Entry 3TM7 (X-ray diffraction, 1.70 A resolution); this record covers chains B and D of the 4 polymer chains in the assembly.

[Chain B (and D)]
Name: Aspartate 1-decarboxylase alpha chain
From: Escherichia coli
Notes: EC 4.1.1.11; chain D of this document is another copy of the same molecule, construct and numbering; everything in this record applies to it too
UniProtKB: P0A790 (PAND_ECOLI); residue numbers follow UniProt; this construct covers 25-126
Chain sequence (102 residues; numbered 25 to 126; the number before each row is that of its first residue):
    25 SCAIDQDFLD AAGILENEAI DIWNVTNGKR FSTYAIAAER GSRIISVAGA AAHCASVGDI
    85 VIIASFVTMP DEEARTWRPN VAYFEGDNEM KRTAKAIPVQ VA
Disordered / not traced: 119-126 (chain D: 126)
Sequence notes: engineered mutation A72 (Asn in P0A790)
Swiss-Prot annotation at these positions:
  - active site: S25 (Schiff-base intermediate with substrate), Y58 (Proton donor)
  - binding site (substrate): T57, G73 to A75
  - modified residue: S25 (Pyruvic acid (Ser))

[Chain B / chain D interface]
Residue-residue contacts - 19 pairs, chain B then chain D:
  W47(B) - S56(D)
  W47(B) - A74(D)  hydrophobic
  N48(B) - A74(D)
  V49(B) - A74(D)  hydrophobic
  V49(B) - H77(D)  hydrogen bond (backbone-side chain)
  T50(B) - H77(D)
  N51(B) - H77(D)
  G52(B) - H77(D)  hydrogen bond (backbone-side chain)
  R54(B) - F55(D)
  R54(B) - S56(D)  hydrogen bond (side chain-backbone)
  R54(B) - T57(D)
  R54(B) - A74(D)
  R54(B) - A75(D)
  F90(B) - A43(D)  hydrophobic
  D95(B) - L39(D)
  A98(B) - L39(D)  hydrophobic
  R99(B) - L39(D)
  W101(B) - N41(D)
  P103(B) - N41(D)
Interface residues without a listed pair, chain D (12 interface residues in all): Y58, G73, C78

[Summary]
13 residues of chain B and 12 residues of chain D are in contact; the contacts include 3 hydrogen bonds. Among
the polar pairs are V49(B)-H77(D), G52(B)-H77(D) and R54(B)-S56(D). Curated annotation (UniProt) lists
active-site residues S25(B) and Y58(B) and 4 substrate-binding residues on chain B.
Chain B and chain D are both Aspartate 1-decarboxylase alpha chain (Escherichia coli); the structure,
Processed Aspartate Decarboxylase Mutant with Asn72 mutated to Ala, was determined by X-ray diffraction.
